PDB entry 5QZ3 | X-ray diffraction, 1.53 A resolution | chains A and B

# Chain A
Name: Pre-mRNA-splicing factor 8
From: Saccharomyces cerevisiae (strain ATCC 204508 / S288c)
Notes: fragment: yPrp8 RNaseH
UniProtKB: P33334 (PRP8_YEAST); residue numbers follow UniProt; this construct covers 1836-2090
Sequence (258 residues; numbered 1833 to 2090; the number before each row is that of its first residue):
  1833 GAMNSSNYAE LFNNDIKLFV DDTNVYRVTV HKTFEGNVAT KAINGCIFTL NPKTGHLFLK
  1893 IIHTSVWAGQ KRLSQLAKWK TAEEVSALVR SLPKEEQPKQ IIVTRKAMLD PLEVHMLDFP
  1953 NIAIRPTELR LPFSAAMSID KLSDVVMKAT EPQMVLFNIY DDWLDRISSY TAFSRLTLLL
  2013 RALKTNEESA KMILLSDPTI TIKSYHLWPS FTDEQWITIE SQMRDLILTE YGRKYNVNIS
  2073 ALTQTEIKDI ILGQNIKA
Disordered / not traced: 2070-2090
Differences from the reference sequence: expression tag (1833-1835)

# Chain B
Name: A1 cistron-splicing factor AAR2
From: Saccharomyces cerevisiae (strain ATCC 204508 / S288c)
Notes: fragment: GAMA - Aar2(1-152) - SSSSS - Aar2(171-317); engineered mutation(s): L153_D170delinsSSSSS
UniProtKB: P32357 (AAR2_YEAST); numbering as in UniProt; present here: 1-152, 171-317
Sequence (308 residues; numbered -3 to 317; 13 numbers in that range are skipped by the numbering (no residue carries them; nothing is unmodelled there); the number before each row is that of its first residue; numbers below 1 keep their minus sign (Gly-3 is residue -3)):
    -3 GAMAMNTVPF TSAPIEVTIG IDQYSFNVKE NQPFHGIKDI PIGHVHVIHF QHADNSSMRY
    57 GYWFDCRMGN FYIQYDPKDG LYKMMEERDG AKFENIVHNF KERQMMVSYP KIDEDDTWYN
   117 LTEFVQMDKI RKIVRKDENQ FSYVDSSMTT VQENEL
   166 SSSSSDPAHS LNYTVINFKS REAIRPGHEM EDFLDKSYYL NTVMLQGIFK NSSNYFGELQ
   226 FAFLNAMFFG NYGSSLQWHA MIELICSSAT VPKHMLDKLD EILYYQIKTL PEQYSDILLN
   286 ERVWNICLYS SFQKNSLHNT EKIMENKYPE LL
Disordered / not traced: -3 to 0, 166-169
Differences from the reference sequence: expression tag (-3 to 0); linker (166-170)
Curated features (UniProtKB/Swiss-Prot):
  - region: Leu261 to Ile282 (Leucine-zipper)
  - modified residue: Ser253 (Phosphoserine), Thr274 (Phosphothreonine)

# Interface between chain A and chain B
Residue-residue contacts - 19 pairs, chain A then chain B:
  Gln1907(A) with Met195(B); Leu199(B)
  Leu1908(A) with Met195(B), hydrophobic
  Trp1911(A) with Glu194(B); Met195(B); Phe198(B), hydrophobic
  Asp1942(A) with Lys184(B), salt bridge; Phe198(B)
  Glu1945(A) with Lys184(B), salt bridge
  Val1946(A) with Lys184(B); Ile189(B), hydrophobic; Glu194(B); Phe198(B), hydrophobic
  His1947(A) with Glu194(B), salt bridge
  Leu1949(A) with Lys184(B); Ser185(B); Arg186(B); Ile189(B), hydrophobic
  Asp1950(A) with Arg186(B), salt bridge

# Overview
9 residues of chain A face 8 of chain B across their interface; the contacts include 4 salt bridges. Polar
contacts include Asp1942(A)-Lys184(B), Glu1945(A)-Lys184(B) and His1947(A)-Glu194(B).
Here chain A is Pre-mRNA-splicing factor 8 and chain B is A1 cistron-splicing factor AAR2, both from
Saccharomyces cerevisiae (strain ATCC 204508 / S288c). Entry 5QZ3 (PanDDA analysis group deposition --
Auto-refined data of Aar2/RNaseH for ground state model 18) was determined by X-ray diffraction together with
5QY1, 5QY2, 5QY3, 5QY4, 5QY5, 5QY6 and 128 further entries from the same study.
